Entry 3RA8 (X-ray diffraction, 2.70 A resolution); this record covers chain A.

# Chain A
Protein: Capsid protein
Organism: Adeno-associated virus - 8
UniProtKB: Q8JQF8 (Q8JQF8_9VIRU); residue numbers follow UniProt; this construct covers 220-738
Sequence (519 residues; numbered 220 to 738; the number before each row is that of its first residue):
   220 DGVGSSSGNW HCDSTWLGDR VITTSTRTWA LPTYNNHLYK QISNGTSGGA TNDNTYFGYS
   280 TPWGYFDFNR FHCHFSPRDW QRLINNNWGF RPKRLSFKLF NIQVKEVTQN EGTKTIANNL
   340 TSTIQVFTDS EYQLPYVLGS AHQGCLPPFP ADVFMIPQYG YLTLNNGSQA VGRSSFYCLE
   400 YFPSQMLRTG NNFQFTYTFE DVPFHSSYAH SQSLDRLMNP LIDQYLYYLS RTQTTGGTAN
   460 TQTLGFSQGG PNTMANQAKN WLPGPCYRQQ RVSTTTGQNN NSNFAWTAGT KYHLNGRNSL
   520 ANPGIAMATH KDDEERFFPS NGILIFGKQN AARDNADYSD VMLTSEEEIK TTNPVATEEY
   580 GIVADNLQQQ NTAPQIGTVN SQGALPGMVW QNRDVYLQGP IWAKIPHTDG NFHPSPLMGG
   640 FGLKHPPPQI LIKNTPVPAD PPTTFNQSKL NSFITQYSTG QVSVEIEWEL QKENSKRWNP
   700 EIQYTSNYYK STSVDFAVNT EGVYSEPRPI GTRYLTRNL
Ligand contacts: adenosine monophosphate (AMP): Val-421, Pro-422, Asn-611, Asp-628, His-632, Pro-633, Ser-634, Pro-635, Gly-639, Phe-640, Gly-641
What the authors report for this chain:
  - contacts within the chain: His-529/Glu-566
  - conformationally variable residues (side-chain flip): Glu-566, His-632

# Summary
Chain A binds adenosine monophosphate. From the paper: conformational variability at Glu-566 and His-632;
contacts within the chain involving Glu-566 and His-529.
Chain A is Capsid protein (Adeno-associated virus - 8); the structure, Structural studies of AAV8 capsid
transitions associated with endosomal trafficking, was determined by X-ray diffraction together with 3RA2,
3RA4, 3RA9 and 3RAA from the same study.
